PDB entry 2HWO | X-ray diffraction, 2.50 A resolution | chain A

Chain A:
Protein: Proto-oncogene tyrosine-protein kinase Src
Source organism: Gallus gallus
Notes: EC 2.7.10.2
Reference sequence: P00523 (SRC_CHICK); residues 251-533 here correspond to UniProt positions 250-532 (UniProt number = residue number - 1)
Amino-acid sequence (286 residues; numbered 248 to 533; the number before each row is that of its first residue):
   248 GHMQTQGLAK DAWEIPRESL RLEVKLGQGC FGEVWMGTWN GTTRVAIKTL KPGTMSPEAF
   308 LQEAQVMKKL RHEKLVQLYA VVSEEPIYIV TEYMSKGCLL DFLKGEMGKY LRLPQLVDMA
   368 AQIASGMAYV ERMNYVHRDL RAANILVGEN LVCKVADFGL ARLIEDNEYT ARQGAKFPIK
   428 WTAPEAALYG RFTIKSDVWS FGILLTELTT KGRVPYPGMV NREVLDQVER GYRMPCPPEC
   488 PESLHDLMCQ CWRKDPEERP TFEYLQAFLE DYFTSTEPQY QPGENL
Not modelled in the structure: 248-254, 275, 300-306, 331-332, 407-424
Sequence notes: cloning artifact (248-250); engineered mutation Cys345 (Ser344 in P00523)
Covalent attachments: N-(4-phenylamino-quinazolin-6-yl)-acrylamide (RBS) linked to Cys345
Residues lining bound ligands: N-(4-phenylamino-quinazolin-6-yl)-acrylamide (RBS): Leu273, Val281, Ala293, Lys295, Thr338, Tyr340, Met341, Gly344, Leu347, Asp348, Ala390, Leu393, Ala403, Asp404

In short:
N-(4-phenylamino-quinazolin-6-yl)-acrylamide is covalently linked to Cys345.
Chain A is Proto-oncogene tyrosine-protein kinase Src (Gallus gallus); the structure, Crystal structure of Src
kinase domain in complex with covalent inhibitor, was determined by X-ray diffraction together with 2HWP, 2J5E
and 2J5F from the same study.
